Entry 6RDH (electron microscopy, 3.00 A resolution); this record covers chains P and U of the 31 polymer chains in the assembly.

# Chain P
Protein: Mitochondrial ATP synthase subunit OSCP
Source organism: Polytomella sp. Pringsheim 198.80
UniProtKB: D8V7I1 (D8V7I1_9CHLO); numbering as in UniProt (aligned over 1-229)
Chain sequence (229 residues; each row starts with the number of its first residue):
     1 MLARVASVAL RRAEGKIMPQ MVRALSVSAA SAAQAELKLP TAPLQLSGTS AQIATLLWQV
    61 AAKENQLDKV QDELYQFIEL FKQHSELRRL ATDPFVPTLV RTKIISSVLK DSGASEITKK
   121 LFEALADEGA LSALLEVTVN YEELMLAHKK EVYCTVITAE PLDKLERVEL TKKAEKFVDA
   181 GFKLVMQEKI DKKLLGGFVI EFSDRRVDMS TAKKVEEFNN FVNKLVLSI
Disordered / not traced: 1-36

# Chain U
Protein: ATP synthase subunit alpha
Source organism: Polytomella sp. Pringsheim 198.80
UniProtKB: A0ZW40 (A0ZW40_9CHLO); residue numbers follow UniProt; this construct covers 1-562
Chain sequence (562 residues; each row starts with the number of its first residue):
     1 MRSPAAFVAR SGLFKASLGQ SNWAQKAEQM MASVTRTFAA DAKALDELRK PKFSSKYLIQ
    61 HVSQKLIPAV KEWEKSYQPP VIHLGRVLSV GDGIARVYGL KSVQAGELVC FDSGVKGMAL
   121 NLQADHVGVV VFGNDSVIHQ GDLVYRTGQI VNVPIGPGTL GRVTDGLGQP IDGKGPLTNV
   181 RSSLVEVKAP GIIARQSVRE PLFTGVKAVD ALVPIGRGQR ELIIGDRQTG KTAVAIDAII
   241 HQKNCNEQVP KAQRVYCVYV AVGQKRSTVA QLVKLFTQTG AMRYTIMVSA TASDAAPLQF
   301 LAPYSGCAMA EYFRDTGKHG LIIYDDLSKQ SVAYRQMSLL LRRPPGREAF PGDVFYLHSR
   361 LLERAAKLSK ELGGGSLTAF PVIETQAGDV SAYIATNVIS ITDGQIFLET ELFYKGIRPA
   421 LNVGLSVSRV GSAAQFPGMK QVAGTLKLEL AQYREVAAFA QFGSDLDAAT QYVLERGARL
   481 TEMLKQKQFA PIPIERQTVA VYAATKGFLD KVRVQDIVAA EEAVISQVNP AVFKILKANG
   541 KITPALDAHL KAELRKVKLP GA
Disordered / not traced: 1-39
Differences from the reference sequence: conflict Arg-266 (Lys in A0ZW40)
Ion coordination: Mg2+: Thr-232 (together with ATP)
Ligand contacts: ATP (adenosine-5'-triphosphate): Asp-226, Arg-227, Gln-228, Thr-229, Gly-230, Lys-231, Thr-232, Ala-233, Glu-384, Phe-413, Arg-418, Pro-419, Gln-486, Lys-487, Gln-488

# Interface between chain P and chain U
Contacting residue pairs (66):
  Lys-69(P) with Tyr-57(U)
  Asp-72(P) with Phe-53(U); Ser-55(U); Tyr-57(U), hydrogen bond
  Glu-73(P) with Tyr-57(U), hydrogen bond
  Tyr-75(P) with Lys-52(U); Phe-53(U), hydrophobic
  Gln-76(P) with Ser-55(U), hydrogen bond (side chain-backbone); Lys-56(U); Tyr-57(U); Leu-58(U), hydrogen bond (side chain-backbone); Ile-59(U), hydrogen bond (side chain-backbone)
  Phe-77(P) with Leu-58(U), hydrophobic
  Ile-78(P) with Leu-48(U)
  Glu-79(P) with Pro-51(U); Phe-53(U); Ile-59(U)
  Leu-80(P) with Leu-58(U), hydrophobic; Ile-59(U), hydrophobic; Val-62(U), hydrophobic
  Lys-82(P) with Arg-49(U)
  Gln-83(P) with Ile-59(U); Ser-63(U)
  His-84(P) with Ser-63(U), hydrogen bond
  Glu-86(P) with Leu-66(U)
  Leu-87(P) with Leu-66(U), hydrophobic
  Arg-89(P) with Tyr-77(U); Gln-78(U), hydrogen bond (side chain-backbone); Pro-79(U); Pro-80(U)
  Leu-90(P) with Tyr-77(U)
  Pro-94(P) with Leu-88(U), hydrophobic; Tyr-98(U)
  Phe-95(P) with Gln-78(U); Arg-86(U); Val-87(U); Leu-88(U), hydrophobic; Tyr-98(U), hydrophobic
  Val-96(P) with Tyr-77(U), hydrophobic
  Pro-97(P) with Ser-76(U)
  Leu-99(P) with Trp-73(U), hydrophobic
  Val-100(P) with Trp-73(U), hydrophobic; Ser-76(U); Tyr-77(U), hydrophobic
  Lys-103(P) with Trp-73(U)
  Ile-104(P) with Ala-69(U); Trp-73(U)
  Val-108(P) with His-61(U), hydrogen bond (backbone-side chain); Val-62(U); Lys-65(U); Leu-66(U), hydrophobic
  Lys-110(P) with His-61(U); Lys-65(U)
  Ser-112(P) with Tyr-57(U); Leu-58(U); His-61(U)
  Gly-113(P) with Tyr-57(U); Leu-58(U)
  Leu-135(P) with Leu-45(U)
  Glu-136(P) with Ala-40(U)
  Thr-138(P) with Leu-48(U)
  Val-139(P) with Ala-44(U); Leu-45(U), hydrophobic; Leu-48(U), hydrophobic
  Asn-140(P) with Ala-40(U)
  Glu-142(P) with Leu-48(U)
Other interface residues (no listed pair), chain P (39 interface residues in all): Thr-92, Asp-93, Ser-107, Leu-109, Glu-143
Other interface residues (no listed pair), chain U (32 interface residues in all): Val-70, Gln-140, Gly-141

# Overview
39 residues of chain P face 32 of chain U across their interface; the contacts include 8 hydrogen bonds. Among
the polar pairs are Asp-72(P)/Tyr-57(U), Glu-73(P)/Tyr-57(U) and Gln-76(P)/Ser-55(U). Bound to chain U: ATP.
Here chain P is Mitochondrial ATP synthase subunit OSCP and chain U is ATP synthase subunit alpha, both from
Polytomella sp. Pringsheim 198.80. Entry 6RDH (CryoEM structure of Polytomella F-ATP synthase, Rotary substate
1A, composite map) was determined by electron microscopy, deposited together with 6RD4, 6RD5, 6RD6, 6RD7,
6RD8, 6RD9 and 46 further entries.
